Entry 6K3M (X-ray diffraction, 1.80 A resolution); this record covers chains H and A.

# Chain H
Molecule: SpA IgG-binding domain protein, Protein A
Organism: Staphylococcus aureus
UniProtKB: D7RHB0 (D7RHB0_STAAU); residues 3-50 here correspond to UniProt positions 64-111 (UniProt number = residue number + 61)
Chain sequence (82 residues; numbered -18 to 63; the number before each row is that of its first residue; numbers below 1 keep their minus sign (Met-18 is residue -18)):
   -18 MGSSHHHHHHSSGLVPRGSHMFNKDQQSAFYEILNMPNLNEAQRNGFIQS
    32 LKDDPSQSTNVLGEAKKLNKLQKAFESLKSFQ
Disordered / not traced: -18 to 2
Construct notes: initiating methionine (-18); expression tag (-17 to 2)

# Chain A
Molecule: 3LRH intrabody
Organism: Homo sapiens
Chain sequence (135 residues; row label = number of the first residue in the row; numbers below 1 keep their minus sign (Met-22 is residue -22)):
   -22 MGSSHHHHHHSSGLVPRGSHMGSQPVLTQSPSVSAAPRQRVTISVSGSNS
    28 NIGSNTVNWIQQLPGRAPELLMYDDDLLAPGVSDRFSGSRSGTSASLTIS
    78 GLQSEDEADYYAATWDDSLNGWVFGGGTKVTVLSA
Disordered / not traced: -22 to 1, 111-112

# Chain H / chain A interface
Contacting residue pairs (23):
  Lys48(H) - Tyr50(A)
  Lys51(H) - Tyr50(A)
  Lys51(H) - Asp51(A)  salt bridge
  Leu52(H) - Leu47(A)  hydrophobic
  Leu52(H) - Tyr50(A)
  Leu52(H) - Pro57(A)  hydrophobic
  Lys54(H) - Trp92(A)
  Lys54(H) - Trp99(A)
  Ala55(H) - Asn35(A)
  Ala55(H) - Leu47(A)  hydrophobic
  Ala55(H) - Tyr50(A)  hydrophobic
  Phe56(H) - Leu47(A)  hydrophobic
  Glu57(H) - Trp99(A)
  Ser58(H) - Asn35(A)  hydrogen bond
  Ser58(H) - Trp99(A)
  Ser58(H) - Phe101(A)
  Leu59(H) - Ile37(A)  hydrophobic
  Leu59(H) - Pro45(A)
  Leu59(H) - Leu47(A)
  Ser61(H) - Trp99(A)
  Phe62(H) - Tyr88(A)  hydrophobic
  Phe62(H) - Phe101(A)  hydrophobic
  Gln63(H) - Pro45(A)
Other interface residues (no listed pair), chain A (14 interface residues in all): Glu46, Leu54, Ala90

# In short
The interface between chain H and chain A involves 12 residues on one side and 14 on the other; the contacts
include 1 hydrogen bond and 1 salt bridge. Among the polar pairs are Lys51(H)-Asp51(A) and Ser58(H)-Asn35(A).
Chain H is SpA IgG-binding domain protein, Protein A (Staphylococcus aureus) and chain A is 3LRH intrabody
(Homo sapiens); the structure, Application of anti-helix antibodies in protein structure determination
(8189-3LRH), was determined by X-ray diffraction (same publication as 6K64, 6K65, 6K67, 6K69, 6K6A and 6K6B).
